PDB entry 1VQL | X-ray diffraction, 2.30 A resolution | chains 0 and 3 of the 32 polymer chains in the assembly

# Chain 0
Molecule: 23S ribosomal RNA
Organism: Haloarcula marismortui
Sequence (2922 nucleotides; numbered 2 to 2923; the number before each row is that of its first residue):
     2 UUGGCUACUAUGCCAGCUGGUGGAUUGCUCGGCUCAGGCGCUGAUGAAGG
    52 ACGUGCCAAGCUGCGAUAAGCCAUGGGGAGCCGCACGGAGGCGAAGAACC
   102 AUGGAUUUCCGAAUGAGAAUCUCUCUAACAAUUGCUUCGCGCAAUGAGGA
   152 ACCCCGAGAACUGAAACAUCUCAGUAUCGGGAGGAACAGAAAACGCAAUG
   202 UGAUGUCGUUAGUAACCGCGAGUGAACGCGAUACAGCCCAAACCGAAGCC
   252 CUCACGGGCAAUGUGGUGUCAGGGCUACCUCUCAUCAGCCGACCGUCUCG
   302 ACGAAGUCUCUUGGAACAGAGCGUGAUACAGGGUGACAACCCCGUACUCG
   352 AGACCAGUACGACGUGCGGUAGUGCCAGAGUAGCGGGGGUUGGAUAUCCC
   402 UCGCGAAUAACGCAGGCAUCGACUGCGAAGGCUAAACACAACCUGAGACC
   452 GAUAGUGAACAAGUAGUGUGAACGAACGCUGCAAAGUACCCUCAGAAGGG
   502 AGGCGAAAUAGAGCAUGAAAUCAGUUGGCGAUCGAGCGACAGGGCAUACA
   552 AGGUCCCUCGACGAAUGACCGACGCGCGAGCGUCCAGUAAGACUCACGGG
   602 AAGCCGAUGUUCUGUCGUACGUUUUGAAAAACGAGCCAGGGAGUGUGUCU
   652 GCAUGGCAAGUCUAACCGGAGUAUCCGGGGAGGCACAGGGAAACCGACAU
   702 GGCCGCAGGGCUUUGCCCGAGGGCCGCCGUCUUCAAGGGCGGGGAGCCAU
   752 GUGGACACGACCCGAAUCCGGACGAUCUACGCAUGGACAAGAUGAAGCGU
   802 GCCGAAAGGCACGUGGAAGUCUGUUAGAGUUGGUGUCCUACAAUACCCUC
   852 UCGUGAUCUAUGUGUAGGGGUGAAAGGCCCAUCGAGUCCGGCAACAGCUG
   902 GUUCCAAUCGAAACAUGUCGAAGCAUGACCUCCGCCGAGGUAGUCUGUGA
   952 GGUAGAGCGACCGAUUGGUGUGUCCGCCUCCGAGAGGAGUCGGCACACCU
  1002 GUCAAACUCCAAACUUACAGACGCCGUUUGACGCGGGGAUUCCGGUGCGC
  1052 GGGGUAAGCCUGUGUACCAGGAGGGGAACAACCCAGAGAUAGGUUAAGGU
  1102 CCCCAAGUGUGGAUUAAGUGUAAUCCUCUGAAGGUGGUCUCGAGCCCUAG
  1152 ACAGCCGGGAGGUGAGCUUAGAAGCAGCUACCCUCUAAGAAAAGCGUAAC
  1202 AGCUUACCGGCCGAGGUUUGAGGCGCCCAAAAUGAUCGGGACUCAAAUCC
  1252 ACCACCGAGACCUGUCCGUACCACUCAUACUGGUAAUCGAGUAGAUUGGC
  1302 GCUCUAAUUGGAUGGAAGUAGGGGUGAAAACUCCUAUGGACCGAUUAGUG
  1352 ACGAAAAUCCUGGCCAUAGUAGCAGCGAUAGUCGGGUGAGAACCCCGACG
  1402 GCCUAAUGGAUAAGGGUUCCUCAGCACUGCUGAUCAGCUGAGGGUUAGCC
  1452 GGUCCUAAGUCAUACCGCAACUCGACUAUGACGAAAUGGGAAACGGGUUA
  1502 AUAUUCCCGUGCCACUAUGCAGUGAAAGUUGACGCCCUGGGGUCGAUCAC
  1552 GCUGGGCAUUCGCCCAGUCGAACCGUCCAACUCCGUGGAAGCCGUAAUGG
  1602 CAGGAAGCGGACGAACGGCGGCAUAGGGAAACGUGAUUCAACCUGGGGCC
  1652 CAUGAAAAGACGAGCAUAGUGUCCGUACCGAGAACCGACACAGGUGUCCA
  1702 UGGCGGCGAAAGCCAAGGCCUGUCGGGAGCAACCAACGUUAGGGAAUUCG
  1752 GCAAGUUAGUCCCGUACCUUCGGAAGAAGGGAUGCCUGCUCCGGAACGGA
  1802 GCAGGUCGCAGUGACUCGGAAGCUCGGACUGUCUAGUAACAACAUAGGUG
  1852 ACCGCAAAUCCGCAAGGACUCGUACGGUCACUGAAUCCUGCCCAGUGCAG
  1902 GUAUCUGAACACCUCGUACAAGAGGACGAAGGACCUGUCAACGGCGGGGG
  1952 UAACUAUGACCCUCUUAAGGUAGCGUAGUACCUUGCCGCAUCAGUAGCGG
  2002 CUUGCAUGAAUGGAUUAACCAGAGCUUCACUGUCCCAACGUUGGGCCCGG
  2052 UGAACUGUACAUUCCAGUGCGGAGUCUGGAGACACCCAGGGGGAAGCGAA
  2102 GACCCUAUGGAGCUUUACUGCAGGCUGUCGCUGAGACGUGGUCGCCGAUG
  2152 UGCAGCAUAGGUAGGAGACACUACACAGGUACCCGCGCUAGCGGGCCACC
  2202 GAGUCAACAGUGAAAUACUACCCGUCGGUGACUGCGACUCUCACUCCGGG
  2252 AGGAGGACACCGAUAGCCGGGCAGUUUGACUGGGGCGGUACGCGCUCGAA
  2302 AAGAUAUCGAGCGCGCCCUAUGGCUAUCUCAGCCGGGACAGAGACCCGGC
  2352 GAAGAGUGCAAGAGCAAAAGAUAGCUUGACAGUGUUCUUCCCAACGAGGA
  2402 ACGCUGACGCGAAAGCGUGGUCUAGCGAACCAAUUAGCCUGCUUGAUGCG
  2452 GGCAAUUGAUGACAGAAAAGCUACCCUAGGGAUAACAGAGUCGUCACUCG
  2502 CAAGAGCACAUAUCGACCGAGUGGCUUGCUACCUCGAUGUCGGUUCCCUC
  2552 CAUCCUGCCCGUGCAGAAGCGGGCAAGGGUGAGGUUGUUCGCCUAUUAAA
  2602 GGAGGUCGUGAGCUGGGUUUAGACCGUCGUGAGACAGGUCGGCUGCUAUC
  2652 UACUGGGUGUGUAAUGGUGUCUGACAAGAACGACCGUAUAGUACGAGAGG
  2702 AACUACGGUUGGUGGCCACUGGUGUACCGGUUGUUCGAGAGAGCACGUGC
  2752 CGGGUAGCCACGCCACACGGGGUAAGAGCUGAACGCAUCUAAGCUCGAAA
  2802 CCCACUUGGAAAAGAGACACCGCCGAGGUCCCGCGUACAAGACGCGGUCG
  2852 AUAGACUCGGGGUGUGCGCGUCGAGGUAACGAGACGUUAAGCCCACGAGC
  2902 ACUAACAGACCAAAGCCAUCAU
Unresolved in the structure: 2-9, 126-127, 715, 971-998, 1560, 1952-1963, 2137-2236, 2339-2343, 2665-2666, 2915-2923
Differences from the reference sequence: modified residue (628, 2587-2588, 2619, 2621)
Modified / non-standard residues: 1MA (6-hydro-1-methyladenosine-5'-monophosphate) at position 628, OMU (o2'-methyluridine 5'-monophosphate) at position 2587, OMG (o2'-methylguanosine-5'-monophosphate) at position 2588, UR3 (3-methyluridine-5'-monophoshate) at position 2619, PSU (pseudouridine-5'-monophosphate) at position 2621
Ion coordination: Na+ site 1: U12 (shared with 1 residue of chain R); Mg2+ site 1 near G28 (its only coordinating residue here); Na+ site 2: C40, C443; Na+ site 3: G56, A59, G61; Sr2+ site 1: C85, A86, C87; Sr2+ site 2: C85 (shared with 1 residue of chain T); Na+ site 4: C141, G142; Na+ site 5 near U146 (its only coordinating residue here); Sr2+ site 3: G147, A183 (shared with 1 residue of chain M); Mg2+ site 2: C162, U2276; Mg2+ site 3: A165, A167, C168; Na+ site 6: A165, A166, A167; 47 more Mg2+ sites not listed; 54 more Na+ sites not listed; 2 more K+ sites not listed; 73 more Sr2+ sites not listed

# Chain 3
Name: 50S ribosomal protein L44E
Organism: Haloarcula marismortui
UniProt: P32411 (RL44_HALMA); residues 1-92 here = UniProt positions 1-92
Sequence (92 residues; row label = number of the first residue in the row):
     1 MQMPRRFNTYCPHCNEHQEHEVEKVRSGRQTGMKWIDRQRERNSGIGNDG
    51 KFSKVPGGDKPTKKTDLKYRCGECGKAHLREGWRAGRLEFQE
Ion coordination: Sr2+ site 1: Arg42 (shared with U391(0) of chain 0); Sr2+ site 2: Gly45, Gly47, Asp49; Sr2+ site 3 near Asp59 (its only coordinating residue here)

# Interface between chain 0 and chain 3
Contacting residue pairs (123):
  A169(0) with Asn48(3), hydrogen bond to the sugar
  U170(0) with Asn48(3), sugar contact; Asp49(3), sugar contact; Gly50(3), hydrogen bond to the sugar
  C218(0) with Trp35(3), phosphate contact; Gln39(3), hydrogen bond to the phosphate; Asn43(3), hydrogen bond to the phosphate
  G219(0) with Gln39(3), hydrogen bond to the phosphate; Lys51(3), phosphate contact; Lys54(3), hydrogen bond to the sugar
  C220(0) with Trp35(3), base contact; Lys51(3), salt bridge to the phosphate
  G389(0) with Ile46(3), phosphate contact
  G390(0) with Gly45(3), phosphate contact; Ile46(3), hydrogen bond to the phosphate
  A395(0) with Trp35(3), sugar contact; Arg42(3), hydrogen bond to the phosphate
  U396(0) with Trp35(3), phosphate contact; Arg38(3), salt bridge to the phosphate; Arg42(3), salt bridge to the phosphate
  C735(0) with Asn15(3), base contact
  A1922(0) with Met33(3), base contact
  G1923(0) with Thr31(3), hydrogen bond to the sugar; Met33(3), sugar contact
  A1924(0) with Arg29(3), phosphate contact
  G1925(0) with Arg29(3), salt bridge to the phosphate
  U2120(0) with Asn48(3), hydrogen bond to the sugar; Ser53(3), phosphate contact
  G2121(0) with Gly47(3), hydrogen bond to the phosphate; Asn48(3), phosphate contact; Ser53(3), hydrogen bond to the phosphate
  C2122(0) with Ile46(3), phosphate contact; Gly47(3), hydrogen bond to the phosphate
  G2316(0) with Pro61(3), sugar contact
  C2317(0) with Pro61(3), phosphate contact; Thr62(3), hydrogen bond to the phosphate; Arg84(3), salt bridge to the phosphate
  C2318(0) with Ala85(3), phosphate contact; Gly86(3), hydrogen bond to the phosphate
  C2319(0) with Met1(3), hydrogen bond to the phosphate
  U2320(0) with Met1(3), phosphate contact; Gln2(3), hydrogen bond to the phosphate; Pro4(3), base contact; Gln91(3), hydrogen bond to the sugar
  A2321(0) with Gln91(3), hydrogen bond to the phosphate
  U2378(0) with Phe7(3), sugar contact; Asn8(3), hydrogen bond to the phosphate
  G2379(0) with Thr9(3), hydrogen bond to the phosphate; His17(3), salt bridge to the phosphate
  A2380(0) with Met1(3), base contact; Trp83(3), base contact
  C2381(0) with Thr9(3), sugar contact; Tyr10(3), sugar contact; Arg80(3), sugar contact
  A2382(0) with Tyr10(3), sugar contact; Pro12(3), sugar contact; Arg80(3), phosphate contact
  G2407(0) with Tyr10(3), hydrogen bond to the sugar; Asn15(3), hydrogen bond to the sugar
  A2408(0) with Tyr10(3), sugar contact; Asn15(3), sugar contact; Glu16(3), sugar contact; His17(3), hydrogen bond to the sugar
  C2409(0) with His17(3), hydrogen bond to the sugar
  G2426(0) with Arg84(3), phosphate contact
  C2427(0) with Lys60(3), hydrogen bond to the base; Arg84(3), salt bridge to the phosphate
  G2428(0) with Lys60(3), hydrogen bond to the base; Lys64(3), salt bridge to the phosphate; Arg84(3), salt bridge to the phosphate
  C2431(0) with Lys51(3), sugar contact
  C2432(0) with Ile36(3), phosphate contact
  A2433(0) with Gln30(3), hydrogen bond to the sugar; Lys34(3), phosphate contact; Ile36(3), phosphate contact
  A2434(0) with Ser27(3), sugar contact; Gly28(3), hydrogen bond to the sugar; Lys34(3), phosphate contact
  U2435(0) with Val25(3), sugar contact; Gly28(3), phosphate contact; Lys68(3), hydrogen bond to the phosphate; Leu79(3), base contact
  U2436(0) with Lys68(3), salt bridge to the phosphate; Ala77(3), hydrogen bond to the sugar; His78(3), sugar contact; Leu79(3), sugar contact
  A2437(0) with His13(3), sugar contact; Arg70(3), salt bridge to the phosphate; Lys76(3), hydrogen bond to the phosphate; Ala77(3), hydrogen bond to the phosphate
  G2438(0) with Lys76(3), salt bridge to the phosphate
  C2450(0) with Met33(3), phosphate contact
  G2451(0) with Thr31(3), hydrogen bond to the phosphate; Met33(3), phosphate contact; Lys34(3), salt bridge to the phosphate; Trp35(3), phosphate contact; Arg38(3), hydrogen bond to the sugar
  G2452(0) with Lys34(3), phosphate contact; Trp35(3), hydrogen bond to the phosphate
  A2456(0) with Leu79(3), base contact
  U2457(0) with Arg80(3), hydrogen bond to the sugar; Glu81(3), phosphate contact; Gly82(3), phosphate contact
  U2458(0) with Lys64(3), phosphate contact; Thr65(3), sugar contact; Asp66(3), sugar contact; Glu81(3), phosphate contact; Gly82(3), hydrogen bond to the phosphate
  G2459(0) with Lys63(3), hydrogen bond to the phosphate; Lys64(3), hydrogen bond to the phosphate
  A2460(0) with Gly58(3), sugar contact; Asp59(3), phosphate contact; Lys60(3), hydrogen bond to the phosphate; Lys63(3), salt bridge to the phosphate
  U2461(0) with Gly58(3), phosphate contact; Asp59(3), hydrogen bond to the phosphate; Lys60(3), phosphate contact
  G2462(0) with Lys60(3), hydrogen bond to the base; Pro61(3), base contact
  A2468(0) with Asn48(3), base contact; Gly50(3), hydrogen bond to the base; Ser53(3), base contact; Lys54(3), salt bridge to the phosphate
Other interface residues (no listed pair), chain 0 (54 interface residues in all): A2467
Other interface residues (no listed pair), chain 3 (61 interface residues in all): Met3, Arg26, Gly32

# In short
54 residues of chain 0 and 61 residues of chain 3 are in contact, with 44 hydrogen bonds and 15 salt bridges.
Polar pairs include C2427(0)-Lys60(3), G2428(0)-Lys60(3) and G2462(0)-Lys60(3). C40(0) and C443(0) coordinate
Na+ site 2. G56(0), A59(0) and G61(0) form the Na+ site 3.
Chain 0 is 23S ribosomal RNA and chain 3 is 50S ribosomal protein L44E, both from Haloarcula marismortui; the
structure, The structure of the transition state analogue "DCSN" bound to the large ribosomal subunit of
haloarcula ..., was determined by X-ray diffraction, deposited together with 1VQ4, 1VQ5, 1VQ8, 1VQ9, 1VQK,
1VQM, 1VQO and 1VQP.
